PDB entry 1QGS | X-ray diffraction, 2.00 A resolution | chain A

== Chain A ==
Molecule: Protein (spore coat polysaccharide biosynthesis protein spsa)
Organism: Bacillus subtilis
Notes: fragment: whole molecule
Reference sequence: P39621 (SPSA_BACSU); residues 2-256 here = UniProt positions 2-256
Chain sequence (255 residues; row label = number of the first residue in the row):
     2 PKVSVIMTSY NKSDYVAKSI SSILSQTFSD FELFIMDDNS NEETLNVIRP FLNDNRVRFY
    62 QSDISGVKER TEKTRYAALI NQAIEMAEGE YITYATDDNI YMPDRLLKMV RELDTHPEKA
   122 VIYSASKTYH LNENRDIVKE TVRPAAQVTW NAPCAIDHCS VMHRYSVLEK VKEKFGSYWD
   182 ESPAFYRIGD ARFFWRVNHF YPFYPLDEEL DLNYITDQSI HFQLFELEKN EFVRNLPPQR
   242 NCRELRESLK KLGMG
Disordered / not traced: 134-136, 218-231
Disulfides: Cys155-Cys243
Bound ions: Mg2+: Asp99 (together with UDP)
Ligand contacts: UDP (uridine-5'-diphosphate): Thr9, Ser10, Tyr11, Lys13, Asp39, Arg71, Arg76, Tyr77, Leu80, Thr97, Asp98, Asp99, Tyr187, Arg188
UniProt features mapped onto this chain:
  - active site: Asp191

== In short ==
Chain A binds UDP. Curated annotation (UniProt) lists active-site residue Asp191.
Chain A is Protein (spore coat polysaccharide biosynthesis protein spsa) (Bacillus subtilis); the structure,
Udp-magnesium complex of spsa from bacillus subtilis, was determined by X-ray diffraction together with 1QGQ
and 1QG8 from the same study.
